2IHV - chains A and B of the 4 polymer chains in the assembly; structure by X-ray diffraction, 2.30 A resolution.

Chain A (and B):
Protein: Carboxyethylarginine synthase
Source organism: Streptomyces clavuligerus
Notes: EC 2.5.1.66; chain B of this document is another copy of the same molecule, construct and numbering; everything in this record applies to it too
UniProt: Q9LCV9 (Q9LCV9_STRCL); numbering as in UniProt (aligned over 1-573)
Chain sequence (573 residues; each row starts with the number of its first residue):
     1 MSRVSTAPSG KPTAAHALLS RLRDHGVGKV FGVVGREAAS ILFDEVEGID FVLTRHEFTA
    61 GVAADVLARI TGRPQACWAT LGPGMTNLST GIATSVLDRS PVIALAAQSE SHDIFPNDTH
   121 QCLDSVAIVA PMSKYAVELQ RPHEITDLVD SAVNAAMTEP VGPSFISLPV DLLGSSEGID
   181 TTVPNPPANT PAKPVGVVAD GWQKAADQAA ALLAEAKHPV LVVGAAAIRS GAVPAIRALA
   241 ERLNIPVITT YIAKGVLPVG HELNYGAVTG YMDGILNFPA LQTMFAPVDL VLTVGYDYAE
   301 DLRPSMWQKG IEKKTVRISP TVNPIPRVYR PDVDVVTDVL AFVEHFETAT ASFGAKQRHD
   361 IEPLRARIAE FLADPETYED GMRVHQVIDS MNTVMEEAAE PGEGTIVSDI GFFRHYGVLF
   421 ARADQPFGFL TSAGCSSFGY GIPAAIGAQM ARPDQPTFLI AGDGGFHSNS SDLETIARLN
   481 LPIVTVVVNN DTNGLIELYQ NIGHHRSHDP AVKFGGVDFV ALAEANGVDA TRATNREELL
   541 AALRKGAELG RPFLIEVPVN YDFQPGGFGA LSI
Disordered / not traced: 1-10
Ion coordination: K+ site 1: Glu396, Glu397, Ala399; Mg2+: Asp463, Asn490, Thr492 (together with thiamine diphosphate); K+ site 2: Ser468 (shared with Ser468(B) of chain B)
Ligand contacts:
  - 5-guanidinovaleric acid (GVA; 5-{[amino(imino)methyl]amino}pentanoic acid), molecule 1: Arg36, His120, Gln121
  - 5-guanidinovaleric acid (GVA), molecule 2: Tyr271, Asp301, Arg303, Met306, Ile410, Arg414, His415, Ser436, Leu495, Tyr499, Leu571, Ile573
  - thiamine diphosphate (TPP), molecule 1: Val33, Val34, Gly35, Glu57, Thr80, Pro83, Gly84, Asn87
  - thiamine diphosphate (TPP), molecule 2: Ile410, Gly411, Phe412, Phe413, Ser436, Ser437, Phe438, Gly462, Asp463, Gly464, Gly465, Asn490, Thr492, Asn493, Gly494, Leu495, Ile496, Tyr561
Curated features (UniProtKB/Swiss-Prot):
  - binding site (substrate): Tyr271, Asp301, Arg414, His415, Leu571
  - binding site (thiamine diphosphate): Ile410 to Phe413, Ser436 to Phe438, Gly464, Gly465, Asn490 to Leu495, Tyr561
  - binding site (Mg(2+)): Asp463, Asn490, Thr492

How chain A and chain B interact:
Contacting residue pairs (181; chain A residue first):
  Val34(A) - Ile496(B)
  Gly35(A) - Ile496(B)
  Arg36(A) - Ile496(B)
  Arg36(A) - Tyr499(B)
  Ala38(A) - Ile496(B)  hydrophobic
  Ala38(A) - Gln500(B)
  Ala38(A) - His504(B)  hydrogen bond (backbone-side chain)
  Ala39(A) - Tyr499(B)
  Ala39(A) - Gly503(B)
  Ala39(A) - His504(B)
  Ser40(A) - His504(B)
  Ile41(A) - His504(B)
  Leu42(A) - Gln500(B)
  Leu42(A) - His504(B)
  Leu42(A) - Arg506(B)
  Leu42(A) - His508(B)
  Phe43(A) - His508(B)
  Asp44(A) - Arg506(B)  salt bridge
  Asp44(A) - His508(B)
  Phe51(A) - Pro510(B)
  Phe51(A) - Ala511(B)  hydrophobic
  Leu53(A) - Pro510(B)
  Leu53(A) - Ala511(B)
  Leu53(A) - Val512(B)
  Leu53(A) - Lys513(B)
  Leu53(A) - Phe514(B)  hydrophobic
  Arg55(A) - Phe438(B)
  Arg55(A) - Asp463(B)  hydrogen bond (side chain-backbone)
  Arg55(A) - Gly464(B)
  Arg55(A) - His467(B)
  Arg55(A) - Ser468(B)
  Arg55(A) - Phe514(B)
  His56(A) - Ser468(B)
  Glu57(A) - Phe438(B)
  Pro83(A) - Thr90(B)
  Pro83(A) - Cys435(B)
  Pro83(A) - Ser437(B)
  Thr86(A) - Ser89(B)
  Thr86(A) - Thr90(B)  hydrogen bond
  Thr86(A) - Met132(B)
  Asn87(A) - Thr90(B)  hydrogen bond
  Ser89(A) - Thr86(B)
  Thr90(A) - Thr86(B)  hydrogen bond
  Thr90(A) - Asn87(B)  hydrogen bond
  Ala93(A) - Leu123(B)  hydrophobic
  Val96(A) - Asn117(B)
  Leu97(A) - Asn117(B)
  Leu97(A) - Thr119(B)
  Leu97(A) - Gln121(B)
  Leu97(A) - Cys122(B)
  Leu97(A) - Leu123(B)  hydrophobic
  Arg99(A) - Asn117(B)  hydrogen bond (side chain-backbone)
  Arg99(A) - Asp118(B)  salt bridge
  Glu110(A) - Ile573(B)
  His112(A) - Arg327(B)  hydrogen bond (backbone-side chain)
  His112(A) - Ile573(B)  hydrogen bond (side chain-backbone)
  Asp113(A) - Tyr298(B)  hydrogen bond
  Asp113(A) - Arg303(B)  salt bridge
  Asp113(A) - Val328(B)
  Asp113(A) - Ile573(B)
  Phe115(A) - Ile325(B)  hydrophobic
  Phe115(A) - Arg327(B)
  Asn117(A) - Val96(B)
  Asn117(A) - Leu97(B)
  Asn117(A) - Arg99(B)  hydrogen bond (backbone-side chain)
  Asn117(A) - Pro131(B)  hydrogen bond (side chain-backbone)
  Asp118(A) - Arg99(B)  salt bridge
  Asp118(A) - Tyr298(B)
  Asp118(A) - Ala299(B)  hydrogen bond (backbone-backbone)
  Asp118(A) - Pro324(B)
  Thr119(A) - Leu97(B)
  Thr119(A) - Tyr298(B)
  His120(A) - Ala299(B)
  His120(A) - Asp301(B)
  His120(A) - Arg303(B)
  His120(A) - Ala433(B)  hydrogen bond (side chain-backbone)
  His120(A) - Gly434(B)
  His120(A) - Ser436(B)  hydrogen bond
  Gln121(A) - Leu97(B)
  Gln121(A) - Gly434(B)  hydrogen bond (backbone-backbone)
  Gln121(A) - Cys435(B)  hydrogen bond (side chain-backbone)
  Gln121(A) - Ser436(B)  hydrogen bond (side chain-backbone)
  Cys122(A) - Leu97(B)
  Leu123(A) - Ala93(B)  hydrophobic
  Leu123(A) - Leu97(B)  hydrophobic
  Ala127(A) - Ala127(B)
  Ala127(A) - Pro131(B)  hydrophobic
  Ile128(A) - Ile128(B)
  Ile128(A) - Pro131(B)  hydrophobic
  Ile128(A) - Met132(B)  hydrophobic
  Pro131(A) - Asn117(B)  hydrogen bond (backbone-side chain)
  Pro131(A) - Ala127(B)  hydrophobic
  Pro131(A) - Ile128(B)  hydrophobic
  Met132(A) - Thr86(B)
  Met132(A) - Ile128(B)  hydrophobic
  Tyr298(A) - Asp113(B)  hydrogen bond
  Tyr298(A) - Asp118(B)
  Tyr298(A) - Thr119(B)
  Ala299(A) - Asp118(B)  hydrogen bond (backbone-backbone)
  Ala299(A) - His120(B)
  Asp301(A) - His120(B)  salt bridge
  Arg303(A) - Asp113(B)  salt bridge
  Arg303(A) - His120(B)
  Pro324(A) - Asp118(B)
  Ile325(A) - Phe115(B)  hydrophobic
  Arg327(A) - His112(B)  hydrogen bond (side chain-backbone)
  Arg327(A) - Phe115(B)
  Val328(A) - Asp113(B)
  Ala433(A) - His120(B)  hydrogen bond (backbone-side chain)
  Gly434(A) - His120(B)
  Gly434(A) - Gln121(B)  hydrogen bond (backbone-backbone)
  Cys435(A) - Pro83(B)
  Cys435(A) - Gln121(B)  hydrogen bond (backbone-side chain)
  Ser436(A) - His120(B)  hydrogen bond
  Ser436(A) - Gln121(B)  hydrogen bond (backbone-side chain)
  Ser437(A) - Pro83(B)
  Phe438(A) - Arg55(B)
  Phe438(A) - Glu57(B)
  Asp463(A) - Arg55(B)  hydrogen bond (backbone-side chain)
  Gly464(A) - Arg55(B)
  His467(A) - Arg55(B)
  His467(A) - Ser471(B)  hydrogen bond (backbone-side chain)
  His467(A) - Asn526(B)  hydrogen bond
  Ser468(A) - Arg55(B)
  Ser468(A) - His56(B)
  Ser470(A) - Ser471(B)  hydrogen bond
  Ser471(A) - His467(B)  hydrogen bond (side chain-backbone)
  Ser471(A) - Ser470(B)  hydrogen bond
  Glu474(A) - Phe514(B)
  Glu474(A) - Gly515(B)  hydrogen bond (side chain-backbone)
  Glu474(A) - Val517(B)
  Arg478(A) - Lys513(B)
  Arg478(A) - Gly515(B)
  Ile496(A) - Val34(B)
  Ile496(A) - Gly35(B)
  Ile496(A) - Arg36(B)
  Ile496(A) - Ala38(B)  hydrophobic
  Tyr499(A) - Arg36(B)
  Tyr499(A) - Ala39(B)
  Gln500(A) - Ala38(B)
  Gln500(A) - Leu42(B)
  Gly503(A) - Ala39(B)
  His504(A) - Ala38(B)  hydrogen bond (side chain-backbone)
  His504(A) - Ala39(B)  hydrogen bond (side chain-backbone)
  His504(A) - Ser40(B)
  His504(A) - Ile41(B)
  His504(A) - Leu42(B)
  Arg506(A) - Leu42(B)
  Arg506(A) - Asp44(B)  salt bridge
  His508(A) - Leu42(B)
  His508(A) - Phe43(B)
  His508(A) - Asp44(B)
  Pro510(A) - Phe51(B)
  Pro510(A) - Leu53(B)
  Ala511(A) - Val34(B)  hydrophobic
  Ala511(A) - Phe51(B)  hydrophobic
  Ala511(A) - Leu53(B)
  Val512(A) - Leu53(B)
  Lys513(A) - Leu53(B)
  Lys513(A) - Arg478(B)
  Phe514(A) - Leu53(B)  hydrophobic
  Phe514(A) - Arg55(B)
  Phe514(A) - Glu474(B)
  Gly515(A) - Glu474(B)  hydrogen bond (backbone-side chain)
  Val517(A) - Glu474(B)
  Val517(A) - Ala525(B)
  Asp518(A) - Ala525(B)  hydrogen bond (backbone-backbone)
  Ala521(A) - Ala525(B)  hydrophobic
  Leu522(A) - Leu522(B)  hydrophobic
  Leu522(A) - Ala525(B)
  Leu522(A) - Asn526(B)
  Ala525(A) - Val517(B)
  Ala525(A) - Asp518(B)  hydrogen bond (backbone-backbone)
  Ala525(A) - Ala521(B)  hydrophobic
  Ala525(A) - Leu522(B)
  Asn526(A) - His467(B)  hydrogen bond
  Asn526(A) - Leu522(B)
  Ile573(A) - Arg36(B)
  Ile573(A) - Glu110(B)
  Ile573(A) - His112(B)  hydrogen bond (backbone-side chain)
  Ile573(A) - Asp113(B)
Also at the interface, not in a pair above, chain A (86 interface residues in all): Val33, Glu45, Asp124, Asn493, Gly516
Also at the interface, not in a pair above, chain B (88 interface residues in all): Val33, Glu45, Thr54, Asp124, Asn493, Ser507, Gly516

Summary:
86 residues of chain A face 88 of chain B across their interface; the contacts include 41 hydrogen bonds and 7
salt bridges. Polar contacts include Asp44(A)-Arg506(B), Arg99(A)-Asp118(B) and Asp113(A)-Arg303(B). Ligands
of chain A: thiamine diphosphate and 5-guanidinovaleric acid.
Both chains are Carboxyethylarginine synthase (Streptomyces clavuligerus). Entry 2IHV (Carboxyethylarginine
synthase from Streptomyces clavuligerus: 5-guanidinovaleric acid complex) was determined by X-ray diffraction
(same publication as 2IHU and 2IHT).
